Entry 5W9O (electron microscopy, 4.50 A resolution (low resolution: residue-level contacts below are approximate; hydrogen-bond / salt-bridge calls are withheld)); this record covers chains J and K of the 12 polymer chains in the assembly.

# Chain J (and K)
Molecule: Spike glycoprotein
From: Middle East respiratory syndrome-related coronavirus
Notes: engineered mutation(s): V1060P, L1061P; chain K of this document is another copy of the same molecule, construct and numbering; everything in this record applies to it too
Reference sequence: W5ZZF5 (W5ZZF5_9BETC); residue numbers follow UniProt; this construct covers 1-1291
Chain sequence (1329 residues; row label = number of the first residue in the row):
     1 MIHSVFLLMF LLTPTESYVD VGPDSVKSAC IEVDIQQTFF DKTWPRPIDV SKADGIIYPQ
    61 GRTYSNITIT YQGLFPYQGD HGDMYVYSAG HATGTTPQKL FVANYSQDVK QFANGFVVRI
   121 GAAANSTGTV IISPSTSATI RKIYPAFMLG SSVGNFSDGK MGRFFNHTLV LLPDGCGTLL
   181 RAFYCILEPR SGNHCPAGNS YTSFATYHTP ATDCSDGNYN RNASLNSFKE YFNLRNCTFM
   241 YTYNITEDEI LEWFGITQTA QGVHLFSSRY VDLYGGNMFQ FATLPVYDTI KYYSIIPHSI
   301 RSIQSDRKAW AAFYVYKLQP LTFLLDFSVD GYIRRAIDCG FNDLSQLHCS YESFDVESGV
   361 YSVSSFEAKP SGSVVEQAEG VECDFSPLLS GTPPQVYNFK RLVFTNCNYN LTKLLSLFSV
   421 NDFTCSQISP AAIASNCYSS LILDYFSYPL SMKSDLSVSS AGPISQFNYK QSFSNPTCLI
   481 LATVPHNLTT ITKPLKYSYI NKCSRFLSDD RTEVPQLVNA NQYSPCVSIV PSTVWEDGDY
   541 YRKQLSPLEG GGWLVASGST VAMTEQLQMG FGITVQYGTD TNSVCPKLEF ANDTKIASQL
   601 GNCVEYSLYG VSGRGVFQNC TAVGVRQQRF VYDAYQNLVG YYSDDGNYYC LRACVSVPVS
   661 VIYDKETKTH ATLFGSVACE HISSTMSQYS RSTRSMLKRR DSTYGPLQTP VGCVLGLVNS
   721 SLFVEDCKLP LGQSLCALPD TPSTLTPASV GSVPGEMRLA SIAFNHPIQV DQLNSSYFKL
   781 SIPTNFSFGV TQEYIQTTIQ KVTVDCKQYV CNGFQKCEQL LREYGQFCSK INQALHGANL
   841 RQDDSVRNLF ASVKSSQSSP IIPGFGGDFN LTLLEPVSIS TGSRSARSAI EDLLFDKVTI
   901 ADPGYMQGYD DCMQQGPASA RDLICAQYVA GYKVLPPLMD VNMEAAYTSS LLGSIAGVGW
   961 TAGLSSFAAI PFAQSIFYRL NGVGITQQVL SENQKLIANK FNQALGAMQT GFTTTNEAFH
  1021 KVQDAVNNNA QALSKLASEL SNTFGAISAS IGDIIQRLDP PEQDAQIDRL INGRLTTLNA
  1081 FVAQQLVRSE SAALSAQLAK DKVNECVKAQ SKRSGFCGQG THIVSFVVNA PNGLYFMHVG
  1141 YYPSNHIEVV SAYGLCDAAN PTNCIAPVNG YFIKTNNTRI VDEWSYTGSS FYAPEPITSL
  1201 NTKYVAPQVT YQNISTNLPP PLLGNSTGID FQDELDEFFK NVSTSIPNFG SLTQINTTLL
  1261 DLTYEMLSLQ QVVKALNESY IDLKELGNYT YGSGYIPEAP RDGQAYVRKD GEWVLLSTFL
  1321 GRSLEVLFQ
Unresolved in the structure: 1-17, 744-1329
Sequence notes: conflict Phe506 (Leu in W5ZZF5), Ala748 (Arg in W5ZZF5), Gly751 (Arg in W5ZZF5), Pro1060 (Val in W5ZZF5), Pro1061 (Leu in W5ZZF5); expression tag (1292-1329)
Cystine bridges: Cys30-Cys195, Cys176-Cys214, Cys185-Cys237, Cys339-Cys349, Cys383-Cys407, Cys425-Cys478, Cys437-Cys585, Cys503-Cys526, Cys603-Cys654, Cys620-Cys650, Cys679-Cys713, Cys727-Cys736

# How chain J and chain K interact
Pairs across the interface - 23 pairs, chain J then chain K:
  Val623(J) - Val329(K)
  Gly624(J) - Thr63(K)
  Gly624(J) - Tyr64(K)
  Gly624(J) - Val329(K)
  Gly624(J) - Asp330(K)
  Gly624(J) - Gly331(K)
  Val625(J) - Tyr58(K)
  Val625(J) - Thr63(K)
  Val625(J) - Asp330(K)
  Val625(J) - Gly331(K)
  Val625(J) - Tyr332(K)
  Arg626(J) - Tyr332(K)
  Gln628(J) - Gly61(K)
  Phe630(J) - Gly61(K)
  Phe630(J) - Arg62(K)
  Phe630(J) - Thr63(K)
  Val631(J) - Thr63(K)
  Tyr632(J) - Arg62(K)
  Tyr632(J) - Thr63(K)
  Tyr632(J) - Tyr64(K)
  Asp633(J) - Tyr64(K)
  Ala634(J) - Ile67(K)
  Gln636(J) - Tyr64(K)
Interface residues without a listed pair, chain K (12 interface residues in all): Val271, Phe279

# In short
11 residues of chain J face 12 of chain K across their interface.
Both chains are Spike glycoprotein (Middle East respiratory syndrome-related coronavirus). Entry 5W9O (MERS S
ectodomain trimer in complex with variable domain of neutralizing antibody G4) was determined by electron
microscopy (same publication as 5VZR, 5W9H, 5W9I, 5W9J, 5W9K, 5W9L and 3 further entries).
